2VED - chains A and B; structure by X-ray diffraction, 2.60 A resolution.

Chain A (and B):
Name: Membrane protein CAPA1, protein tyrosine kinase
From: Staphylococcus aureus
Notes: fragment: the last 29aa from capa1, residues 197-222; chain B of this document is another copy of the same molecule, construct and numbering; everything in this record applies to it too
UniProtKB: chimeric construct of A8YPQ6, A8YPQ5: residues 197-222 from A8YPQ6 (A8YPQ6_STAAU) positions 197-222 (same numbers); residues 1001-1230 from A8YPQ5 positions 1-230 (UniProt number = residue number - 1000)
Chain sequence (271 residues; row label = number of the first residue in the row; note: 778 numbers in that range are skipped by the numbering (no residue carries them; nothing is unmodelled there)):
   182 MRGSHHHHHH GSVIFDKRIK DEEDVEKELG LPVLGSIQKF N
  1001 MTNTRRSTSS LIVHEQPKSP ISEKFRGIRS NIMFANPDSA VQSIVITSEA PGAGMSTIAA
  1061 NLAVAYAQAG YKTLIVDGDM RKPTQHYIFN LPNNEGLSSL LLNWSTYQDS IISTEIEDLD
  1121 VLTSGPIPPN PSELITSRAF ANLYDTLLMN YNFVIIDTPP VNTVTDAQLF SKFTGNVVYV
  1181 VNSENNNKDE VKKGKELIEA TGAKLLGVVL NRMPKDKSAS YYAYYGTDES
Disordered / not traced: 182-196, 1227-1230 (chain B: 182-196, 1229-1230)
Differences from the reference sequence: engineered mutation M1055 (Lys55 in A8YPQ5)
Bound ions: Mg2+: S1056 (together with ADP)
Ligand contacts: ADP (adenosine-5'-diphosphate): I218, Q219, K220, F221, S1010, P1051, G1052, A1053, G1054, M1055, S1056, T1057, T1084, N1211, R1212
From the paper describing this entry:
  - post-translational modification sites: Y1221, Y1222, Y1224, Y1225
  - conformationally variable residues (order/disorder transition): D1216 to D1228
  - self-association interface (contacts with another copy of this molecule); pairs are residue here / residue on that copy: K1082-Y1225 (hydrophobic contact), P1159-Y1225 (hydrophobic contact), P1160-Y1225 (hydrophobic contact), E1023, R1026, R1029, R1081, R1081, E1133, E1133, K1193, K1193
  - catalytic residues: D1079

Interface between chain A and chain B:
Pairs across the interface (37):
  D1079(A) - Y1225(B)  hydrogen bond
  R1081(A) - E1023(B)  salt bridge
  R1081(A) - Y1225(B)
  K1082(A) - Y1225(B)
  K1082(A) - G1226(B)
  K1082(A) - T1227(B)
  I1127(A) - K1018(B)
  P1128(A) - K1018(B)  hydrogen bond (backbone-side chain)
  P1129(A) - K1018(B)
  P1131(A) - K1018(B)
  S1132(A) - R1026(B)
  S1132(A) - R1029(B)  hydrogen bond
  E1133(A) - R1026(B)  salt bridge
  E1133(A) - R1029(B)  salt bridge
  E1133(A) - Q1068(B)
  E1133(A) - A1069(B)
  P1159(A) - Y1225(B)  hydrophobic
  P1160(A) - Y1225(B)
  N1162(A) - K1024(B)  hydrogen bond (backbone-side chain)
  N1162(A) - Y1221(B)  hydrogen bond (backbone-backbone)
  T1163(A) - K1024(B)  hydrogen bond (backbone-side chain)
  T1163(A) - S1220(B)  hydrogen bond (side chain-backbone)
  T1163(A) - Y1221(B)
  T1163(A) - A1223(B)
  T1163(A) - Y1225(B)
  V1164(A) - E1023(B)
  T1165(A) - R1026(B)
  T1165(A) - G1027(B)
  T1165(A) - S1030(B)
  Q1168(A) - N1031(B)
  Q1168(A) - F1034(B)
  L1169(A) - S1030(B)
  E1190(A) - A1219(B)
  K1193(A) - E203(B)  salt bridge
  L1197(A) - N1031(B)
  A1200(A) - F1034(B)
  T1201(A) - F1034(B)
Interface residues without a listed pair, chain A (27 interface residues in all): E1049, A1050, P1051, T1136, K1172
Interface residues without a listed pair, chain B (21 interface residues in all): V214, M1033

Summary:
27 residues of chain A face 21 of chain B across their interface, with 7 hydrogen bonds and 4 salt bridges.
Polar pairs include R1081(A)-E1023(B), E1133(A)-R1026(B) and E1133(A)-R1029(B). Chain A binds ADP. From the
paper: the catalytic residue D1079(A); modification sites Y1221(A), Y1222(A) and Y1224(A) among others.
Both chains are Membrane protein CAPA1, protein tyrosine kinase (Staphylococcus aureus). Entry 2VED (crystal
structure of the chimerical mutant CapABK55M protein) was determined by X-ray diffraction together with 3BFV
from the same study.
